Entry 1XC4 (X-ray diffraction, 2.80 A resolution); this record covers chains A and B.

# Chain A (and B)
Protein: Tryptophan synthase alpha chain
Organism: Escherichia coli
Notes: EC 4.2.1.20; chain B of this document is another copy of the same molecule, construct and numbering; everything in this record applies to it too
Reference sequence: P0A877 (TRPA_ECOLI); numbering as in UniProt (aligned over 1-268)
Sequence (268 residues; each row starts with the number of its first residue):
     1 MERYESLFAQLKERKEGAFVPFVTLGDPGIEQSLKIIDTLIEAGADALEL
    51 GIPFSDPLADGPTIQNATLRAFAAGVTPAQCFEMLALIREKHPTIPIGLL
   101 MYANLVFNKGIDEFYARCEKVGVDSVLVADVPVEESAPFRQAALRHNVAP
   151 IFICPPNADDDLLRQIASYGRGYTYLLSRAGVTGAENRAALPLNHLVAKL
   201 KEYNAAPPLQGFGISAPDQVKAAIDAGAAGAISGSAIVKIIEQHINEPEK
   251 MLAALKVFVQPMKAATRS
Not modelled in the structure: 55-75, 182-188
Differences from the reference sequence: conflict Glu-90 (Gln in P0A877), Arg-117 (Gln in P0A877)
UniProt features mapped onto this chain:
  - active site (Proton acceptor): Glu-49, Asp-60
  - natural variant: Leu-209 to Ile-224 (sequence variant, change not given here; In mutant TrpA46-Asp-PR3)

# Interface between chain A and chain B
Contacting residue pairs (6; chain A residue first):
  Asp-218(A) / Gln-260(B)  hydrogen bond
  His-244(A) / Asp-218(B)  salt bridge
  Lys-250(A) / Asp-218(B)
  Ala-254(A) / Asp-218(B)  hydrogen bond (backbone-side chain)
  Val-257(A) / Pro-217(B)  hydrophobic
  Val-257(A) / Lys-221(B)
Interface residues without a listed pair, chain A (8 interface residues in all): Ala-253, Gln-260, Pro-261
Interface residues without a listed pair, chain B (7 interface residues in all): Ala-264, Ala-265, Ser-268

# Summary
8 residues of chain A and 7 residues of chain B are in contact, with 2 hydrogen bonds and 1 salt bridge. Among
the polar pairs are His-244(A)/Asp-218(B), Asp-218(A)/Gln-260(B) and Ala-254(A)/Asp-218(B). From UniProt:
active-site residues Glu-49(A) and Asp-60(A) on chain A.
Both chains are Tryptophan synthase alpha chain (Escherichia coli). Entry 1XC4 (Crystal structure of wild-type
tryptophan synthase alpha-subunits from Escherichia coli) was determined by X-ray diffraction together with
1XCF from the same study.
